Entry 2J8U (X-ray diffraction, 2.88 A resolution); this record covers chains A and C of the 5 polymer chains in the assembly.

# Chain A
Name: HLA class I histocompatibility antigen, A-2 alpha chain
Source organism: Homo sapiens
Notes: fragment: ecto-domain, residues 25-299
Reference sequence: P01892 (1A02_HUMAN); residues 1-275 here correspond to UniProt positions 25-299 (UniProt number = residue number + 24)
Sequence (275 residues; each row starts with the number of its first residue):
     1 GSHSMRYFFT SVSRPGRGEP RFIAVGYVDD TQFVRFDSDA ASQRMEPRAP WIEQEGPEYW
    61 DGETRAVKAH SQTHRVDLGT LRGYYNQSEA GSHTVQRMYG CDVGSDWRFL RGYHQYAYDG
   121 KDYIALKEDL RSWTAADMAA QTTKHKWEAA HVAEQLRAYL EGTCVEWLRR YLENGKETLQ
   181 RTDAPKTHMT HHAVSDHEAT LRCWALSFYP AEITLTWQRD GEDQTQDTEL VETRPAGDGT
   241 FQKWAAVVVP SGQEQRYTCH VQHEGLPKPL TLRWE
Construct notes: engineered mutation A66 (Lys90 in P01892)
Cystine bridges: C101-C164, C203-C259
Reported in the primary citation:
  - mutagenesis - K66A: abolished signaling
  - mutagenesis - E166A: unchanged signaling

# Chain C
Name: Self-peptide P1049
Sequence (9 residues; each row starts with the number of its first residue):
     1 ALWGFFPVL

# Chain A / chain C interface
Residue-residue contacts (42):
  M5(A) with A1(C)
  Y7(A) with A1(C), hydrogen bond (side chain-backbone); L2(C), hydrophobic
  F9(A) with L2(C), hydrophobic
  M45(A) with L2(C), hydrophobic
  E63(A) with A1(C); L2(C), hydrogen bond (side chain-backbone)
  A66(A) with L2(C), hydrophobic; F6(C)
  V67(A) with L2(C)
  A69(A) with F6(C), hydrophobic
  H70(A) with W3(C), hydrogen bond (side chain-backbone); F6(C)
  T73(A) with F6(C); P7(C); V8(C)
  D77(A) with V8(C); L9(C), hydrogen bond (side chain-backbone)
  T80(A) with L9(C)
  L81(A) with L9(C), hydrophobic
  Y84(A) with L9(C), hydrogen bond (side chain-backbone)
  R97(A) with W3(C)
  Y99(A) with L2(C); W3(C), hydrogen bond (side chain-backbone)
  H114(A) with W3(C)
  Y116(A) with L9(C), hydrophobic
  Y123(A) with L9(C), hydrophobic
  T143(A) with L9(C), hydrogen bond (side chain-backbone)
  K146(A) with L9(C), hydrogen bond (side chain-backbone)
  W147(A) with P7(C); V8(C), hydrogen bond (side chain-backbone); L9(C), hydrophobic
  V152(A) with W3(C), hydrophobic; P7(C), hydrophobic
  Q155(A) with W3(C); F5(C)
  L156(A) with W3(C), hydrophobic
  Y159(A) with A1(C), hydrogen bond (side chain-backbone); L2(C); W3(C)
  W167(A) with A1(C), hydrophobic
  Y171(A) with A1(C), hydrogen bond (side chain-backbone)
Other interface residues (no listed pair), chain A (31 interface residues in all): Y59, V95, I124

# In short
31 residues of chain A and 8 residues of chain C are in contact, with 11 hydrogen bonds. Among the polar pairs
are Y7(A)-A1(C), E63(A)-L2(C) and H70(A)-W3(C). From the paper: K66A of chain A abolishes signaling; E166A of
chain A leaves signaling unchanged.
Here chain A is HLA class I histocompatibility antigen, A-2 alpha chain (Homo sapiens) and chain C is
Self-peptide P1049. Entry 2J8U (Large CDR3a loop alteration as a function of MHC mutation) was determined by
X-ray diffraction together with 2JCC and 2UWE from the same study.
